PDB entry 8PW9 | X-ray diffraction, 2.30 A resolution | chains A and B

Chain A:
Name: N6-adenosine-methyltransferase catalytic subunit
From: Homo sapiens
Notes: EC 2.1.1.348
UniProtKB: Q86U44 (MTA70_HUMAN); residue numbers follow UniProt; this construct covers 354-580
Sequence (228 residues; each row starts with the number of its first residue):
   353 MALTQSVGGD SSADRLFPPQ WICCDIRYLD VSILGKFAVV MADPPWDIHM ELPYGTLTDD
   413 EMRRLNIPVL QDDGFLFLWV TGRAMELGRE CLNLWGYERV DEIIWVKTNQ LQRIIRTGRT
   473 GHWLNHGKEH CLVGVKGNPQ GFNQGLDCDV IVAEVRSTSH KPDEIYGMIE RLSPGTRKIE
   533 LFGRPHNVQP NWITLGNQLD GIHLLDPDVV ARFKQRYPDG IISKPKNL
Disordered / not traced: 353-367, 468-473, 576-580
Differences from the reference sequence: initiating methionine (353)
Small-molecule neighbours: H9D ((2R,3R,4S,5R)-2-(6-aminopurin-9-yl)-5-[[2-[[9-[(2R,3R,4S,5S)-5-(hydroxymethyl)-3,4-bis(oxidanyl)oxolan-2-yl]purin-6-yl]amino]ethylamino]methyl]oxolane-3,4-diol): C376, D377, I378, R379, D395, P396, P397, P405, Y406, G407, L409, T510, S511, F534, R536, G548, N549, Q550
UniProt features mapped onto this chain:
  - region: P396 to T410 (Gate loop 1), E450 to E454 (Interaction with METTL14), Q462 to G479 (Interphase loop), Q464 to K480 (Interaction with METTL14), R465 to H478 (Positively charged region required for RNA-binding), V507 to D515 (Gate loop 2)
  - binding site (S-adenosyl-L-methionine): D377, I378, D395, K513, R536 to N539, N549, Q550
  - site (Interaction with METTL14): E438, R441
  - natural variant: Y406 (Y406C: Found in patients with large intestine cancer; uncertain significance)
  - mutagenesis: D377 (D377A: Abolishes methyltransferase activity), D395 to W398 (Loss of function. Abolishes ability to regulate primary miRNA processing. Does not affect ability to promote mRNA translation. Abolishes formation of m6A at DNA damage sites), D395 (D395A: Abolishes methyltransferase activity), Y406 (Y406A: Strong reduction in methyltransferase activity), Q462 to G479 (Impaired RNA-binding and methyltransferase activities), W475 (W475A: Decreased methyltransferase activity), N477 (N477A: Decreased methyltransferase activity), E532 (E532A: Abolishes methyltransferase activity), R536 (R536A: Slight reduction in methyltransferase activity), H538 (H538A: Slight reduction in methyltransferase activity), N539 (N539A: Abolishes methyltransferase activity), N549 (N549A: Slight reduction in methyltransferase activity. Strong reduction in methyltransferase activity; when associated with A-550), 1 further mutagenesis entry in UniProt
Reported in the primary citation:
  - mutagenesis - D395A, Y406A, E481A, K513A: abolished catalytic activity
  - mutagenesis - Y406A, E481A, K513A: unchanged binding to SAH
  - mutagenesis - D395A: decreased binding to SAH
  - catalytic residues: D395, P396 (from molecular simulation)

Chain B:
Name: N6-adenosine-methyltransferase non-catalytic subunit
From: Homo sapiens
UniProtKB: A4IFD8 (MET14_BOVIN); numbering as in UniProt (aligned over 107-395)
Sequence (290 residues; each row starts with the number of its first residue):
   106 GLKGTQSLNP HNDYCQHFVD TGHRPQNFIR DVGLADRFEE YPKLRELIRL KDELIAKSNT
   166 PPMYLQADIE AFDIRELTPK FDVILLEPPL EEYYRETGIT ANEKCWTWDD IMKLEIDEIA
   226 APRSFIFLWC GSGEGLDLGR VCLRKWGYRR CEDICWIKTN KNNPGKTKTL DPKAVFQRTK
   286 EHCLMGIKGT VKRSTDGDFI HANVDIDLII TEEPEIGNIE KPVEIFHIIE HFCLGRRRLH
   346 LFGRDSTIRP GWLTVGPTLT NSNYNAETYA SYFSAPNSYL TGCTEEIERL
Disordered / not traced: 106-116, 138-150, 201-208, 270-274, 296-308
Differences from the reference sequence: expression tag (106)
Disulfide bonds: C338-C388
Ion coordination: Mg2+ near E220 (its only coordinating residue here)
UniProt features mapped onto this chain:
  - region: R135, D136 (Interaction with METTL3), S237, G238 (Interaction with METTL3), R245 to R254 (Positively charged region required for RNA-binding), R255 to D258 (Interaction with METTL3), K278 to H287 (Interaction with METTL3), K297, R298 (Positively charged region required for RNA-binding), N308 to D312 (Interaction with METTL3)
  - site (Interaction with METTL3): Y146, D242, R245, R298

Chain A / chain B interface:
Residue-residue contacts - 96 pairs, chain A then chain B:
  F427(A) with V280(B), hydrophobic
  F429(A) with F281(B), hydrophobic
  G434(A) with R255(B), hydrogen bond (backbone-side chain)
  M437(A) with R245(B), hydrogen bond; R255(B)
  E438(A) with R245(B), salt bridge; R249(B); R255(B), salt bridge
  R441(A) with L241(B); D242(B), salt bridge; R245(B)
  E450(A) with K278(B), salt bridge
  R451(A) with G238(B), hydrogen bond (side chain-backbone); L241(B); D242(B), salt bridge
  V452(A) with K278(B); V280(B), hydrophobic; R283(B), hydrogen bond (backbone-side chain)
  D453(A) with A279(B); V280(B), hydrogen bond (side chain-backbone); F281(B), hydrogen bond (side chain-backbone); R283(B), salt bridge
  E454(A) with L241(B); K285(B), hydrogen bond (backbone-side chain)
  I455(A) with F281(B), hydrophobic
  I456(A) with K285(B)
  V458(A) with I134(B), hydrophobic; I262(B), hydrophobic; L313(B), hydrophobic
  Q464(A) with Y119(B); F133(B); I134(B); R135(B), hydrogen bond (backbone-backbone)
  I466(A) with I134(B), hydrophobic; I311(B), hydrophobic; I315(B), hydrophobic
  H474(A) with E257(B)
  W475(A) with F230(B), hydrophobic; E257(B), hydrogen bond (backbone-side chain); M290(B), hydrophobic; F337(B); L339(B), hydrophobic
  L476(A) with E257(B), hydrogen bond (backbone-side chain); I259(B), hydrophobic; D310(B); I311(B); D312(B); F337(B), hydrophobic
  N477(A) with D310(B), hydrogen bond (backbone-backbone); I311(B); D312(B), hydrogen bond (backbone-backbone)
  H478(A) with E257(B), salt bridge; D312(B)
  G479(A) with I311(B); D312(B), hydrogen bond (backbone-side chain); L313(B)
  K480(A) with D258(B), hydrogen bond (side chain-backbone); C260(B); D312(B), salt bridge; L313(B)
  H482(A) with D258(B), salt bridge
  Q496(A) with A279(B), hydrogen bond (side chain-backbone); V280(B)
  G497(A) with V280(B), hydrogen bond (backbone-backbone); Q282(B), hydrogen bond (backbone-side chain)
  L498(A) with F123(B); V124(B)
  D499(A) with C120(B); V124(B); F281(B); Q282(B), hydrogen bond (backbone-backbone)
  C500(A) with F123(B); P130(B); Q282(B); T284(B)
  D501(A) with Q282(B), hydrogen bond (backbone-backbone); R283(B); T284(B), hydrogen bond (side chain-backbone); K285(B), salt bridge
  V502(A) with P130(B); Q131(B); T284(B)
  I503(A) with C120(B), hydrophobic
  V504(A) with Y119(B); P130(B); Q131(B); I134(B), hydrophobic
  E516(A) with N117(B); D118(B); C120(B)
  M520(A) with C120(B), hydrophobic; F281(B), hydrophobic
  R523(A) with C120(B); Q121(B); V124(B)
  L524(A) with V280(B), hydrophobic
Interface residues without a listed pair, chain A (41 interface residues in all): R435, R465, I467, V485
Interface residues without a listed pair, chain B (46 interface residues in all): E239, C256, P277, H287, I292, I333

Overview:
41 residues of chain A and 46 residues of chain B are in contact; the contacts include 20 hydrogen bonds and
10 salt bridges. Polar contacts include E438(A)-R245(B), E438(A)-R255(B) and R441(A)-D242(B). Bound to chain
A: compound H9D. From the paper: catalytic residues D395(A) and P396(A); D395A, Y406A and E481A of chain A,
among others, abolish catalytic activity.
Here chain A is N6-adenosine-methyltransferase catalytic subunit and chain B is N6-adenosine-methyltransferase
non-catalytic subunit, both from Homo sapiens. Entry 8PW9 (Crystal structure of the human METTL3-METTL14 in
complex with a bisubstrate analogue (BA1)) was determined by X-ray diffraction, deposited together with 8PW8,
8PWA and 8PWB.
